Entry 8RT7 (electron microscopy, 2.93 A resolution); this record covers chains b and d of the 46 polymer chains in the assembly.

[Chain b]
Molecule: TrwE protein
From: Escherichia coli
Reference sequence: A8R758 (A8R758_SALDU); numbering as in UniProt (aligned over 1-395)
Chain sequence (395 residues; numbered 1 to 395; the number before each row is that of its first residue):
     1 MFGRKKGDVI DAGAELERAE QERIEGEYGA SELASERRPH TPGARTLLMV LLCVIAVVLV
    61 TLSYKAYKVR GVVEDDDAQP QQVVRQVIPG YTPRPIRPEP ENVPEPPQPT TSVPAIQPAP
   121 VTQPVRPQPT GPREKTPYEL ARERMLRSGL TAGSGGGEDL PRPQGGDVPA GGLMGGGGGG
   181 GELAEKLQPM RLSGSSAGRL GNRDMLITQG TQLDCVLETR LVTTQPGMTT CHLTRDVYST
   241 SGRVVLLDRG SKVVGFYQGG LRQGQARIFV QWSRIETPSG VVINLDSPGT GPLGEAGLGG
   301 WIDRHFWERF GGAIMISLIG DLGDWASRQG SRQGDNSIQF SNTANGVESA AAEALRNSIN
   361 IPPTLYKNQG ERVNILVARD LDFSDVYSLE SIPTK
Disordered / not traced: 1-134, 154-176, 332-348
Disulfides: Cys215-Cys231

[Chain d]
Molecule: TrwH
From: Escherichia coli
Reference sequence: A7KZV0 (A7KZV0_SALDU); numbering as in UniProt (aligned over 1-47)
Chain sequence (47 residues; each row starts with the number of its first residue):
     1 MKTIIFAILM TGLLSACASA PKPKQPSDFN REPVNKTVPV EIQRGAL
Disordered / not traced: 1-16, 45-47

[How chain b and chain d interact]
Contacting residue pairs - 11 pairs, chain b then chain d:
  Arg220(b) - Ala20(d)
  Trp301(b) - Ala18(d)
  Trp301(b) - Ser19(d)
  Trp301(b) - Ala20(d)  hydrophobic
  Trp301(b) - Pro21(d)
  Trp307(b) - Cys17(d)
  Tyr366(b) - Ala20(d)  hydrophobic
  Asn368(b) - Pro21(d)
  Asn368(b) - Lys22(d)
  Asn368(b) - Pro23(d)
  Gln369(b) - Pro23(d)

[Summary]
Chain b and chain d form an interface of 6 and 7 residues respectively.
Here chain b is TrwE protein and chain d is TrwH, both from Escherichia coli. Entry 8RT7 (Conformation-B of
the full-length outer membrane core complex (TrwH/VirB7, TrwF/VirB9, TrwE/VirB10CTD) from the fully-assembled
R388 type ...) was determined by electron microscopy (same publication as 8RT4, 8RT5, 8RT6, 8RT8, 8RT9, 8RTA,
8RTB and 8RTD).
